PDB entry 4D5J | X-ray diffraction, 1.50 A resolution | chain A

[Chain A]
Protein: Cellulose 1,4-beta-cellobiosidase
Organism: Hypocrea jecorina
Notes: EC 3.2.1.176; fragment: catalytic module, residues 18-451
UniProt: P62694 (GUX1_HYPJE); residues 1-434 here correspond to UniProt positions 18-451 (UniProt number = residue number + 17)
Sequence (434 residues; row label = number of the first residue in the row):
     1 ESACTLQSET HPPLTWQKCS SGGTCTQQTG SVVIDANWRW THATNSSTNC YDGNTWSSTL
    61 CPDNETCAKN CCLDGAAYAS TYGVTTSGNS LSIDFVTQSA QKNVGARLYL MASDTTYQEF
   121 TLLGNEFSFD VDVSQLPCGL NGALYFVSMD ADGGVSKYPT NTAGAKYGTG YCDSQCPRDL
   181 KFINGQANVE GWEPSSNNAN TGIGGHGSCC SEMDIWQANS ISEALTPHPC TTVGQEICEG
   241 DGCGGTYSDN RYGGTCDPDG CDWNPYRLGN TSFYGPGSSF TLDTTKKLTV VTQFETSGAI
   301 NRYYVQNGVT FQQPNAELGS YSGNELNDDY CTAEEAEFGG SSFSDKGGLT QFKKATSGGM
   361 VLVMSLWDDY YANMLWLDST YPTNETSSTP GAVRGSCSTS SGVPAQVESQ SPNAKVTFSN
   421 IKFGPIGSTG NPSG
Disulfides: Cys4-Cys72, Cys19-Cys25, Cys50-Cys71, Cys61-Cys67, Cys138-Cys397, Cys172-Cys210, Cys176-Cys209, Cys230-Cys256, Cys238-Cys243, Cys261-Cys331
Covalently attached groups: N-acetylglucosamine (NAG) linked to Asn270
Modified / non-standard residues: Glu1 (pyroglutamic acid; PCA)
Differences from the reference sequence: cloning artifact (94); engineered mutation Gln217 (Glu234 in P62694)
Metal / ion sites: Co2+ site 1: His206, Glu239; Co2+ site 2: Glu295, Glu325
Curated features (UniProtKB/Swiss-Prot):
  - active site: Glu212 (Nucleophile)
  - site: Asn64 (Not glycosylated)
  - glycosylation (N-linked (GlcNAc) asparagine): Asn45, Asn270, Asn384

[In short]
Covalently linked N-acetylglucosamine: at Asn270. His206 and Glu239 coordinate Co2+ site 1. Glu295 and Glu325
coordinate Co2+ site 2. Curated annotation (UniProt) lists active-site residue Glu212.
Chain A is Cellulose 1,4-beta-cellobiosidase (Hypocrea jecorina); the structure, Hypocrea jecorina
cellobiohydrolase Cel7A E217Q soaked with xylotriose, was determined by X-ray diffraction together with 4D5I,
4D5O, 4D5P, 4D5Q and 4D5V from the same study.
